Entry 7PEX (electron microscopy, 5.10 A resolution (low resolution: residue-level contacts below are approximate; hydrogen-bond / salt-bridge calls are withheld)); this record covers chains b and J of the 11 polymer chains in the assembly.

# Chain b
Molecule: Histone H4
From: Homo sapiens
UniProt: P62805 (H4_HUMAN); residues 0-102 here correspond to UniProt positions 1-103 (UniProt number = residue number + 1)
Amino-acid sequence (103 residues; each row starts with the number of its first residue; numbering starts at 0):
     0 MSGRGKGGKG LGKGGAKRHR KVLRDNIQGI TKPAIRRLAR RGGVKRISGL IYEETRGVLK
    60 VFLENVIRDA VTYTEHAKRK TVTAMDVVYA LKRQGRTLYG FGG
Not modelled in the structure: 0-19
Curated features (UniProtKB/Swiss-Prot):
  - DNA-binding region: Lys-16 to Lys-20
  - modified residue: Ser-1 (N-acetylserine), Arg-3 (Asymmetric dimethylarginine), Lys-5 (N6-(2-hydroxyisobutyryl)lysine), Lys-8 (N6-(2-hydroxyisobutyryl)lysine), Lys-12 (N6-(2-hydroxyisobutyryl)lysine), Lys-16 (N6-(2-hydroxyisobutyryl)lysine), Lys-20 (N6,N6,N6-trimethyllysine), Lys-31 (N6-(2-hydroxyisobutyryl)lysine), Lys-44 (N6-(2-hydroxyisobutyryl)lysine), Ser-47 (Phosphoserine), Tyr-51 (Phosphotyrosine), Lys-59 (N6-(2-hydroxyisobutyryl)lysine), Lys-77 (N6-(2-hydroxyisobutyryl)lysine), Lys-79 (N6-(2-hydroxyisobutyryl)lysine), Thr-80 (Phosphothreonine), Tyr-88 (Phosphotyrosine), Lys-91 (N6-(2-hydroxyisobutyryl)lysine)
  - cross-link (Glycyl lysine isopeptide (Lys-Gly)): Lys-12 (interchain with G-Cter in SUMO2), Lys-20 (interchain with G-Cter in SUMO2), Lys-31 (interchain with G-Cter in SUMO2), Lys-59 (interchain with G-Cter in SUMO2), Lys-79 (interchain with G-Cter in SUMO2), Lys-91 (interchain with G-Cter in SUMO2)

# Chain J
Molecule: 177-nt DNA strand
From: synthetic construct
Sequence (177 nucleotides; each row starts with the number of its first residue):
   342 GGGTCCGGCA CTGGAACAGG ATGTATATAT GTGACACGTG CCTGGAGACT AGGGAGTAAT
   402 CCCCTTGGCG GTTAAAACGC GGGGGACAGC GCGTACGTGC GTTTAAGCGG TGCTAGAGCT
   462 GTCTACGACC AATTGAGCGG CCTCGGCACC GGGATTCTCC AGGGGATCCG GATGCTC

# Chain b / chain J interface
Contacting residue pairs - 14 pairs, chain b then chain J:
  Arg-35(b) / DG438(J)
  Arg-45(b) / DC437(J)
  Arg-45(b) / DG438(J)
  Ile-46(b) / DC437(J)
  Ile-46(b) / DG438(J)
  Ser-47(b) / DC437(J)
  Gly-48(b) / DC437(J)
  Leu-49(b) / DC437(J)
  Arg-78(b) / DA458(J)
  Lys-79(b) / DA456(J)
  Lys-79(b) / DG457(J)
  Lys-79(b) / DA458(J)
  Thr-80(b) / DG457(J)
  Thr-80(b) / DA458(J)
Other interface residues (no listed pair), chain b (10 interface residues in all): Lys-44
Other interface residues (no listed pair), chain J (6 interface residues in all): DT439

# In short
Chain b and chain J form an interface of 10 and 6 residues respectively. Curated annotation (UniProt) lists a
DNA-binding region on chain b.
Chain b is Histone H4 (Homo sapiens) and chain J is a 177-nt DNA strand (synthetic construct); the structure,
Nucleosome 2 of the 4x177 nucleosome array containing H1, was determined by electron microscopy, deposited
together with 7PET, 7PEU, 7PEV, 7PEW, 7PEY, 7PEZ and 16 further entries.
